Entry 7FD5 (electron microscopy, 2.40 A resolution); this record covers chains F and E of the 7 polymer chains in the assembly.

[Chain F (and E)]
Name: Lon protease
Source organism: Meiothermus taiwanensis
Notes: EC 3.4.21.53; chain E of this document is another copy of the same molecule, construct and numbering; everything in this record applies to it too
UniProt: A0A059VAZ3 (A0A059VAZ3_9DEIN); residue numbers follow UniProt; this construct covers 1-793
Chain sequence (793 residues; each row starts with the number of its first residue):
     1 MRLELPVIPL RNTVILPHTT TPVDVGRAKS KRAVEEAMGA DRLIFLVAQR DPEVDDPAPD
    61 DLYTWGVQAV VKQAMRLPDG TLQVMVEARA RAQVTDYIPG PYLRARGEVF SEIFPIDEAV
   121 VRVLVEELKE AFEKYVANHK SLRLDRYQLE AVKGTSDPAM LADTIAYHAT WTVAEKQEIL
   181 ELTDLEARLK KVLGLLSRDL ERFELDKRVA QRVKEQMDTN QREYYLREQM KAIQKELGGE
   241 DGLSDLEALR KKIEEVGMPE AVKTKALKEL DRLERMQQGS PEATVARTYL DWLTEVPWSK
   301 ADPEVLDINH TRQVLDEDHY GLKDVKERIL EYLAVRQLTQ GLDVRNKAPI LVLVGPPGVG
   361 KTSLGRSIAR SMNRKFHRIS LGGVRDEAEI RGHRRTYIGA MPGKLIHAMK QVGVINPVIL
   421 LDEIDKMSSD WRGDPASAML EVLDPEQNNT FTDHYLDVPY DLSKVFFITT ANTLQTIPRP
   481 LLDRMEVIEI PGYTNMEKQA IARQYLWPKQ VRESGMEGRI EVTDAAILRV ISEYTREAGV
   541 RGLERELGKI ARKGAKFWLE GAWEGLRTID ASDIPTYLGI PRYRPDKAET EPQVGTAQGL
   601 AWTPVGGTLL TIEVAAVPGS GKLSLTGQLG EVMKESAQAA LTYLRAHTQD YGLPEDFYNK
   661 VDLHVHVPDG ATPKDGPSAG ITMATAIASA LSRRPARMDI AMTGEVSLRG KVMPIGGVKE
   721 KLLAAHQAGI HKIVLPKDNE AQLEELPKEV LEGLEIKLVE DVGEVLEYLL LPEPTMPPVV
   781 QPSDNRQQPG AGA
Not modelled in the structure: 1, 781-793
Glycans and other covalent adducts: compound 4KZ linked to Ser678
Residues lining bound ligands:
  - 4KZ (N-[(1R)-1-(dihydroxyboranyl)-2-phenylethyl]-Nalpha-(pyrazin-2-ylcarbonyl)-L-phenylalaninamide): Leu600, Ala601, Trp602, Thr603, Thr608, Leu610, Met633, Thr672, Pro673, Lys674, Asp675, Gly676, Pro677, Ala679, Gly716, Lys721
  - ADP (adenosine-5'-diphosphate): His319, Tyr320, Pro356, Pro357, Gly358, Val359, Gly360, Lys361, Thr362, Ser363, Tyr493, Ile501, Tyr505, Leu506, Val540, Arg541, Glu544
Reported in the primary citation:
  - binding site for Alpha-S1-casein: Tyr224, Tyr397, Ile398, Trp431
  - mutagenesis - M217A, M217S, Y224H, Y224I, Y224L, Y225A, Y225S: abolished catalytic activity
  - mutagenesis - M217L, M217Y, Q221A, Y224F, Y224M, Y224W, Y225L: unchanged catalytic activity
  - mutagenesis - Y224A, Y224S: abolished catalytic activity on Ig2 and alpha-casein

[Interface between chain F and chain E]
Residue-residue contacts (83):
  Glu223(F) with Leu237(E)
  Leu226(F) with Ile233(E), hydrophobic; Leu237(E), hydrophobic
  Gln229(F) with Gln229(E); Ile233(E)
  Met230(F) with Met230(E), hydrophobic; Gln234(E)
  Gln234(F) with Met230(E)
  Glu236(F) with Arg222(E), salt bridge; Leu226(E)
  Glu274(F) with Met230(E); Gln234(E)
  Arg275(F) with Lys231(E); Gln234(E)
  Glu282(F) with Gln278(E), hydrogen bond; Gly279(E), hydrogen bond (side chain-backbone); Ser280(E); Pro281(E)
  Ile308(F) with Leu559(E), hydrophobic; Glu560(E)
  Arg328(F) with Lys549(E)
  Glu331(F) with Lys553(E), salt bridge; Lys556(E)
  Ala334(F) with Leu559(E), hydrophobic
  Val335(F) with Arg552(E); Ala555(E), hydrophobic
  Gln337(F) with Leu559(E)
  Leu338(F) with Ala555(E), hydrophobic
  Thr339(F) with Glu513(E); Ser514(E)
  Lys347(F) with Glu513(E)
  Pro349(F) with Arg552(E)
  Thr396(F) with Gln278(E); Thr284(E)
  Tyr397(F) with Pro281(E), hydrophobic; Val285(E); Ile398(E)
  Met427(F) with Arg385(E)
  Ser428(F) with Arg385(E), hydrogen bond (backbone-side chain)
  Ser429(F) with Asp386(E)
  Arg432(F) with Asp386(E), salt bridge; His393(E); Arg432(E)
  Gly433(F) with Asp386(E), hydrogen bond (backbone-side chain); Glu389(E), hydrogen bond (backbone-side chain)
  Leu482(F) with Arg545(E), hydrogen bond (backbone-side chain)
  Asp483(F) with Arg541(E), salt bridge; Arg545(E)
  Met485(F) with Arg545(E), hydrogen bond (backbone-side chain)
  Glu486(F) with Arg552(E), salt bridge
  Val632(F) with Gln628(E); Gly670(E)
  Glu635(F) with Thr626(E); Gly627(E), hydrogen bond (side chain-backbone); Gln628(E), hydrogen bond (side chain-backbone)
  Gln638(F) with His664(E)
  Thr642(F) with Ala615(E); His664(E), hydrogen bond
  Arg645(F) with Val617(E); Pro618(E), hydrogen bond (side chain-backbone); Asp662(E), salt bridge
  Ala646(F) with Val617(E), hydrophobic
  Tyr658(F) with Pro618(E); Gly619(E)
  Glu705(F) with Asp669(E); Gly670(E), hydrogen bond (side chain-backbone)
  Ser707(F) with Glu613(E)
  Leu708(F) with Glu613(E), hydrogen bond (backbone-side chain); Ala615(E); His664(E); His666(E)
  Arg709(F) with Glu589(E), salt bridge; Gln593(E), hydrogen bond; Thr596(E); Glu613(E), salt bridge
  Lys711(F) with Glu589(E), salt bridge; Gln593(E)
  Pro714(F) with Arg584(E)
  Asp738(F) with Arg584(E), hydrogen bond (backbone-side chain)
  Asn739(F) with Arg584(E), hydrogen bond
  Ala741(F) with Ile580(E)
  Gln742(F) with Arg584(E)
  Glu745(F) with Ile580(E)
Also at the interface, not in a pair above, chain F (64 interface residues in all): Arg227, Ile233, Leu237, Asp271, Gln277, Glu327, Leu330, Asp343, Asp430, Asp434, Arg479, Glu631, Ala639, Pro677, Met713, Glu744
Also at the interface, not in a pair above, chain E (56 interface residues in all): Gly515, Met516, Trp558, Thr611, Val614, Pro668, Ala671

[In short]
64 residues of chain F and 56 residues of chain E are in contact; the contacts include 16 hydrogen bonds and 9
salt bridges. Polar contacts include Glu236(F)-Arg222(E), Glu331(F)-Lys553(E) and Arg432(F)-Asp386(E). The
paper reports a binding site for Alpha-S1-casein at Tyr224(F), Tyr397(F) and Ile398(F) among others; M217A,
M217S and Y224H of chain F, among others, abolish catalytic activity; 16 substitutions were tested in all.
Chain F and chain E are both Lon protease (Meiothermus taiwanensis); the structure, A complete
three-dimensional structure of the Lon protease translocating a protein substrate (conformation 2), was
determined by electron microscopy together with 7FD4 from the same study.
